PDB entry 3R4H | X-ray diffraction, 2.70 A resolution | chains C and D of the 4 polymer chains in the assembly

[Chain C (and D)]
Protein: coiled coil helix CC-Tet-phi22
Notes: chain D of this document is another copy of the same molecule, construct and numbering; everything in this record applies to it too
Chain sequence (34 residues; each row starts with the number of its first residue; numbering starts at 0):
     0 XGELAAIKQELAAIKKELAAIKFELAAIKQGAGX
Unresolved in the structure: 0, 31-33 (chain D: 0, 28-33)
Modified positions: ACE (acetyl group) at position 0; Phe-22 (iodo-phenylalanine; PHI); NH2 (amino group) at position 33

[How chain C and chain D interact]
Pairs across the interface - 18 pairs, chain C then chain D:
  Glu-2(C) / Leu-3(D)
  Glu-2(C) / Lys-7(D)
  Leu-3(C) / Leu-3(D)  hydrophobic
  Ile-6(C) / Leu-3(D)  hydrophobic
  Ile-6(C) / Ile-6(D)  hydrophobic
  Glu-9(C) / Lys-7(D)  salt bridge
  Glu-9(C) / Leu-10(D)
  Glu-9(C) / Lys-14(D)  salt bridge
  Leu-10(C) / Leu-10(D)  hydrophobic
  Ile-13(C) / Leu-10(D)  hydrophobic
  Glu-16(C) / Leu-17(D)
  Leu-17(C) / Leu-17(D)  hydrophobic
  Ile-20(C) / Leu-17(D)  hydrophobic
  Ile-20(C) / Ile-20(D)  hydrophobic
  Ile-20(C) / Leu-24(D)  hydrophobic
  Glu-23(C) / Leu-24(D)
  Leu-24(C) / Leu-24(D)  hydrophobic
  Ile-27(C) / Ile-27(D)  hydrophobic
Interface residues without a listed pair, chain D (11 interface residues in all): Ile-13, Lys-21

[In short]
12 residues of chain C face 11 of chain D across their interface; the contacts include 2 salt bridges. Among
the polar pairs are Glu-9(C)/Lys-7(D) and Glu-9(C)/Lys-14(D).
Both chains are coiled coil helix CC-Tet-phi22. Entry 3R4H (Crystal structure of the 4-helix coiled coil
CC-Tet-phi22) was determined by X-ray diffraction (same publication as 3R3K, 3R46, 3R47, 3R48 and 3R4A).
